1KHG - chain A; structure by X-ray diffraction, 2.34 A resolution.

Chain A:
Protein: Phosphoenolpyruvate carboxykinase, cytosolic (GTP)
From: Homo sapiens
Notes: EC 4.1.1.32
Reference sequence: P35558 (PPCKC_HUMAN); residues 1-622 here = UniProt positions 1-622
Amino-acid sequence (625 residues; row label = number of the first residue in the row; numbers below 1 keep their minus sign (Gly-2 is residue -2)):
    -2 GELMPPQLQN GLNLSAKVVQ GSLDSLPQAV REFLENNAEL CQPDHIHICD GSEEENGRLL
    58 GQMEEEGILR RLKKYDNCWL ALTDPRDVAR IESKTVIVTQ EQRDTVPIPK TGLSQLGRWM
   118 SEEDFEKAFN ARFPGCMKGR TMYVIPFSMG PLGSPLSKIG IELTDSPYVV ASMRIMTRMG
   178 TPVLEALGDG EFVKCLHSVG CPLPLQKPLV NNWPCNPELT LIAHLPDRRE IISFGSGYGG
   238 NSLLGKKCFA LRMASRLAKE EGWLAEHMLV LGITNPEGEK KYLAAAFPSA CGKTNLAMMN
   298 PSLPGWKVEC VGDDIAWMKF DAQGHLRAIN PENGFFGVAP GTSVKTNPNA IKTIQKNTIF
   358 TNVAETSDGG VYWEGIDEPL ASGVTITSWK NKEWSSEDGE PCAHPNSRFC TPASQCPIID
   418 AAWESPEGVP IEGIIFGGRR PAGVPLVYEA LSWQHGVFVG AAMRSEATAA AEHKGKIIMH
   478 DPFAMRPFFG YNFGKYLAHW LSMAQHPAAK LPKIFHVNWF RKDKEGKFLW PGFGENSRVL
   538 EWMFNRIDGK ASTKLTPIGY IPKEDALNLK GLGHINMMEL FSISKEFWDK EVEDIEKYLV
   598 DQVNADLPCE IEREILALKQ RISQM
Unresolved in the structure: -2 to 9, 465-472, 547-548
Differences from the reference sequence: cloning artifact (-2 to 0); variant Val267 (Ile in P35558), Asp586 (Glu in P35558), Val597 (Glu in P35558)
Bound ions: Mn2+: Lys244, His264, Asp311
Swiss-Prot annotation at these positions:
  - region: Gly457 to Gly487 (Omega-loop)
  - active site: Cys288
  - binding site (substrate): Arg87, Tyr235 to Gly237, Ser286, Asn403 to Arg405
  - binding site (Mn(2+)): Lys244, His264, Asp311
  - binding site (GTP): Ala287 to Asn292, Arg405, Arg436, Phe530 to Asn533
  - modified residue: Ser19 (Phosphoserine), Lys70 (N6-acetyllysine), Lys71 (N6-acetyllysine), Ser90 (Phosphoserine), Lys91 (N6-acetyllysine), Ser118 (Phosphoserine), Thr178 (Phosphothreonine), Ser286 (Phosphoserine), Lys473 (N6-acetyllysine), Lys521 (N6-acetyllysine), Lys524 (N6-acetyllysine), Lys594 (N6-acetyllysine)
  - natural variant: Ile45 (I45T: In PCKDC), Leu184 (V184L: this construct carries the variant), Val267 (I267V: this construct carries the variant), Gly309 (G309R: In PCKDC; uncertain significance), Gly440 to Leu443 (deletion: In PCKDC), Asp586 (E586D: this construct carries the variant)
  - mutagenesis: Lys70 (K70R: Abolishes acetylation and increases protein stability; when associated with R-71 and R-594), Lys71 (K71R: Abolishes acetylation and increases protein stability; when associated with R-70 and R-594), Ser90 (S90A: Abolished phosphorylation by AKT1, interaction with INSIG proteins (INSIG1 and INSIG2) and ability to regulate lipogenesis ...), Cys288 (C288S: Abolished both phosphoenolpyruvate carboxykinase and protein kinase activities), Lys594 (K594R: Abolishes acetylation and increases protein stability; when associated with R-70 and R-71)

Overview:
Lys244, His264 and Asp311 form the Mn2+ site. From UniProt: active-site residue Cys288, 8 substrate-binding
residues, 3 Mn2+-binding residues and 12 GTP-binding residues.
Chain A is Phosphoenolpyruvate carboxykinase, cytosolic (GTP) (Homo sapiens); the structure, PEPCK, was
determined by X-ray diffraction, deposited together with 1KHE and 1KHF.
